Entry 1S9K (X-ray diffraction, 3.10 A resolution); this record covers chains C and E of the 5 polymer chains in the assembly.

[Chain C]
Name: Nuclear factor of activated T-cells, cytoplasmic 2
From: Homo sapiens
UniProtKB: Q13469 (NFAC2_HUMAN); numbering as in UniProt (aligned over 399-678)
Amino-acid sequence (280 residues; row label = number of the first residue in the row):
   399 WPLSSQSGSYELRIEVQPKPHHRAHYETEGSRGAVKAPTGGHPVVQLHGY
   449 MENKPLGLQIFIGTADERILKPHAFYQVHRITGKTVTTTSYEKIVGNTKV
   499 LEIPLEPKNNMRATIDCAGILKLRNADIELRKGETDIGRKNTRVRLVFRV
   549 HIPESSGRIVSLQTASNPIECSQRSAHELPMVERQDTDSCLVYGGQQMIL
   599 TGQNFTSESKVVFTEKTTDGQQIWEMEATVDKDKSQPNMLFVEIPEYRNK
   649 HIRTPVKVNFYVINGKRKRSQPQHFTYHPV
Swiss-Prot annotation at these positions:
  - DNA-binding region: Arg421 to Gly428
  - motif: Lys664 to Lys666 (Nuclear localization signal)

[Chain E]
Name: Transcription factor AP-1
From: Homo sapiens
UniProtKB: P05412 (JUN_HUMAN); residues 267-318 here correspond to UniProt positions 257-308 (UniProt number = residue number - 10)
Amino-acid sequence (52 residues; each row starts with the number of its first residue):
   267 RKRMRNRIAASKCRKRKLERIARLEEKVKTLKAQNSELASTANMLREQVA
   317 QL
Swiss-Prot annotation at these positions:
  - region: Leu290 to Leu318 (Leucine-zipper)
  - site: Arg282 (Necessary for synergistic transcriptional activity with SMAD3)
  - modified residue: Lys281 (N6-acetyllysine), Thr296 (Phosphothreonine)

[How chain C and chain E interact]
Pairs across the interface (12):
  Glu527(C) - Arg282(E)  salt bridge
  Glu527(C) - Arg289(E)  hydrogen bond (backbone-side chain)
  Leu528(C) - Arg289(E)  hydrogen bond (backbone-side chain)
  Arg529(C) - Arg289(E)  hydrogen bond (backbone-side chain)
  Lys530(C) - Arg289(E)
  Lys530(C) - Glu292(E)  salt bridge
  Glu532(C) - Arg289(E)  hydrogen bond (backbone-side chain)
  Thr533(C) - Arg286(E)  hydrogen bond (backbone-side chain)
  Thr533(C) - Arg289(E)
  Thr533(C) - Leu290(E)
  Thr533(C) - Lys293(E)  hydrogen bond
  Ile535(C) - Arg286(E)
Other interface residues (no listed pair), chain C (9 interface residues in all): Gly531, Asp534

[Overview]
9 residues of chain C and 6 residues of chain E are in contact, with 6 hydrogen bonds and 2 salt bridges.
Polar pairs include Glu527(C)-Arg282(E), Lys530(C)-Glu292(E) and Glu527(C)-Arg289(E). From UniProt: a
DNA-binding region on chain C.
Chain C is Nuclear factor of activated T-cells, cytoplasmic 2 and chain E is Transcription factor AP-1, both
from Homo sapiens; the structure, Crystal Structure of Human NFAT1 and Fos-Jun on the IL-2 ARRE1 Site, was
determined by X-ray diffraction.
